2WN2 - chains A and C of the 3 polymer chains in the assembly; structure by X-ray diffraction, 1.82 A resolution.

== Chain A (and C) ==
Molecule: Discoidin-1 subunit A
Organism: Dictyostelium discoideum
Notes: chain C of this document is another copy of the same molecule, construct and numbering; everything in this record applies to it too
UniProt: P02886 (DIS1A_DICDI); residue numbers follow UniProt; this construct covers 1-253
Amino-acid sequence (254 residues; each row starts with the number of its first residue; numbering starts at 0):
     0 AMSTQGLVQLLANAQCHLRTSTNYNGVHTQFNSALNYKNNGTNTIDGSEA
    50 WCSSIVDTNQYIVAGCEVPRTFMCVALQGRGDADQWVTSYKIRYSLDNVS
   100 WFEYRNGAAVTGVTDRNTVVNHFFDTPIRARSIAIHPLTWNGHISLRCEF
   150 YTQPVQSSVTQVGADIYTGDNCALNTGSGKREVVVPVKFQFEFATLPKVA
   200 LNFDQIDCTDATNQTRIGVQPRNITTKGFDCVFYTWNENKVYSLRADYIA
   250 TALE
Metal / ion sites: Ca2+ site 1: Asp-164, Asp-203, Asp-246 (shared with 1 residue of chain B); Ca2+ site 2: Gln-219 (shared with Asp-164(C), Asp-203(C), Asp-246(C) of chain C)
Small-molecule neighbours:
  - 1PG (2-(2-{2-[2-(2-methoxy-ethoxy)-ethoxy]-ethoxy}-ethoxy)-ethanol): Arg-18, Thr-57, Tyr-60, Val-62, Lys-90, Arg-92, Trp-100, His-135
  - oligosaccharide (2-acetamido-2-deoxy-alpha-D-galactopyranose, beta-D-galactopyranose, 2-acetamido-2-deoxy-beta-D-galactopyranose units), molecule 1: Tyr-166, Asp-169, Gln-204, Asp-206, Tyr-241, Ser-242
  - oligosaccharide (2-acetamido-2-deoxy-alpha-D-galactopyranose, beta-D-galactopyranose, 2-acetamido-2-deoxy-beta-D-galactopyranose units), molecule 2: Gln-213, Arg-215, Trp-235, Asn-236
Curated features (UniProtKB/Swiss-Prot):
  - motif: Arg-79 to Asp-81 (Cell attachment site)
  - modified residue: Ser-2 (N-acetylserine)
Reported in the primary citation:
  - binding site for 2-acetamido-2-deoxy-beta-D-galactopyranose: Asp-206, Trp-235
  - binding site for beta-D-galactopyranose: Gln-204, Asp-206, Trp-235, Ser-242
  - specificity-determining residues: Thr-208, Tyr-241 (proposed by the authors, not directly observed)
  - specificity-determining residues: Asp-206, Arg-215, Trp-235 (by similarity / conservation)
  - specificity-determining residues: Asn-236

== How chain A and chain C interact ==
Pairs across the interface - 96 pairs, chain A then chain C:
  His-16(A) / Ala-13(C)
  His-16(A) / Cys-15(C)  hydrogen bond (side chain-backbone)
  Arg-18(A) / Leu-10(C)  hydrogen bond (side chain-backbone)
  Arg-18(A) / Ala-11(C)  hydrogen bond (side chain-backbone)
  Ser-20(A) / Tyr-36(C)
  Thr-21(A) / Lys-37(C)
  Asn-22(A) / Phe-30(C)
  Asn-22(A) / Asp-45(C)
  Tyr-23(A) / Ile-44(C)
  Tyr-23(A) / Asp-45(C)
  Asn-24(A) / Val-26(C)
  Asn-24(A) / Ile-44(C)
  Gly-25(A) / Gly-25(C)
  Gly-25(A) / Val-26(C)
  Thr-28(A) / Phe-30(C)
  Gln-29(A) / Phe-30(C)
  Phe-30(A) / Phe-30(C)  hydrophobic
  Ser-53(A) / Asn-39(C)  hydrogen bond (backbone-side chain)
  Ser-53(A) / Asp-45(C)  hydrogen bond
  Ile-54(A) / Asn-38(C)
  Ile-54(A) / Asn-39(C)
  Val-62(A) / Ala-13(C)  hydrophobic
  Gly-64(A) / Asn-12(C)
  Gly-64(A) / Ala-13(C)
  Cys-65(A) / Gln-14(C)  hydrogen bond (backbone-side chain)
  Glu-66(A) / Gln-14(C)
  Glu-66(A) / Cys-65(C)
  Glu-66(A) / Glu-66(C)  hydrogen bond (side chain-backbone)
  Glu-66(A) / Val-67(C)  hydrogen bond (side chain-backbone)
  Glu-66(A) / Arg-69(C)  salt bridge
  Pro-68(A) / Ser-156(C)
  Leu-95(A) / Glu-253(C)
  Asp-96(A) / Val-7(C)
  Asn-97(A) / Val-7(C)
  Asn-97(A) / Asn-12(C)  hydrogen bond
  Asn-97(A) / Gln-14(C)  hydrogen bond
  Val-98(A) / Gly-5(C)
  Val-98(A) / Leu-6(C)
  Val-98(A) / Val-7(C)  hydrophobic
  Trp-100(A) / Asn-12(C)  hydrogen bond
  Arg-128(A) / Ala-193(C)
  Arg-128(A) / Glu-253(C)  hydrogen bond (side chain-backbone)
  Arg-130(A) / Val-154(C)
  Arg-130(A) / Ser-156(C)
  Arg-130(A) / Glu-253(C)  salt bridge
  Ser-131(A) / Asn-12(C)  hydrogen bond (side chain-backbone)
  Ser-131(A) / Gln-14(C)  hydrogen bond
  Gln-155(A) / Val-158(C)
  Gln-155(A) / Phe-190(C)
  Ser-157(A) / Val-158(C)
  Ser-157(A) / Thr-159(C)  hydrogen bond (side chain-backbone)
  Thr-159(A) / Thr-159(C)
  Lys-197(A) / Val-161(C)
  Lys-197(A) / Gln-189(C)  hydrogen bond
  Val-198(A) / Val-161(C)
  Ala-199(A) / Val-161(C)
  Ala-199(A) / Asp-246(C)
  Ala-199(A) / Ile-248(C)  hydrophobic
  Leu-200(A) / Asp-203(C)
  Leu-200(A) / Asp-246(C)  hydrogen bond (backbone-side chain)
  Asn-201(A) / Asn-201(C)  hydrogen bond (side chain-backbone)
  Asn-201(A) / Phe-202(C)  hydrogen bond (side chain-backbone)
  Asn-201(A) / Asp-203(C)
  Asn-201(A) / Asp-246(C)  hydrogen bond
  Phe-202(A) / Phe-202(C)  hydrogen bond (backbone-backbone)
  Phe-202(A) / Asp-203(C)
  Asp-209(A) / Asp-209(C)
  Asn-212(A) / Cys-207(C)
  Asn-212(A) / Thr-208(C)
  Asn-212(A) / Asp-209(C)  hydrogen bond (backbone-backbone)
  Gln-213(A) / Asp-206(C)  hydrogen bond
  Gln-213(A) / Cys-207(C)  hydrogen bond (side chain-backbone)
  Gln-213(A) / Thr-208(C)  hydrogen bond
  Thr-214(A) / Ile-205(C)
  Thr-214(A) / Asp-206(C)
  Thr-214(A) / Cys-207(C)  hydrogen bond (backbone-backbone)
  Arg-215(A) / Ile-205(C)
  Arg-215(A) / Asp-206(C)
  Ile-216(A) / Gln-204(C)
  Ile-216(A) / Ile-205(C)  hydrogen bond (backbone-backbone)
  Gly-217(A) / Asp-203(C)
  Val-218(A) / Asp-203(C)  hydrogen bond (backbone-backbone)
  Val-218(A) / Arg-244(C)
  Gln-219(A) / Asp-164(C)  hydrogen bond
  Gln-219(A) / Asp-203(C)
  Gln-219(A) / Arg-244(C)  hydrogen bond
  Tyr-233(A) / Gln-204(C)  hydrogen bond
  Tyr-233(A) / Arg-244(C)  hydrogen bond
  Trp-235(A) / Asp-206(C)
  Ile-248(A) / Val-161(C)
  Ile-248(A) / Ile-248(C)  hydrophobic
  Thr-250(A) / Thr-159(C)
  Thr-250(A) / Val-161(C)
  Leu-252(A) / Thr-159(C)
  Leu-252(A) / Gln-189(C)
  Leu-252(A) / Phe-190(C)  hydrophobic
Other interface residues (no listed pair), chain A (52 interface residues in all): Ala-63, Val-67, Thr-70
Other interface residues (no listed pair), chain C (57 interface residues in all): Gln-8, His-16, Leu-17, Ala-33, Gly-64, Pro-153, Gln-155, Ser-157, Ala-163, Glu-191, Thr-194, Tyr-241, Tyr-247

== Overview ==
52 residues of chain A and 57 residues of chain C are in contact, with 32 hydrogen bonds and 2 salt bridges.
Polar contacts include Glu-66(A)/Arg-69(C), Arg-130(A)/Glu-253(C) and His-16(A)/Cys-15(C). The paper reports a
binding site for beta-D-galactopyranose at Gln-204(A), Asp-206(A) and Trp-235(A) among others; a binding site
for 2-acetamido-2-deoxy-beta-D-galactopyranose at Asp-206(A) and Trp-235(A).
Both chains are Discoidin-1 subunit A (Dictyostelium discoideum). Entry 2WN2 (Structure of the discoidin I
from Dictyostelium discoideum in complex with galactose beta 1-3 galNAc at ...) was determined by X-ray
diffraction (same publication as 2WN3, 2W94 and 2W95).
